PDB entry 6PVD | X-ray diffraction, 2.14 A resolution | chains G and H of the 4 polymer chains in the assembly

[Chain G]
Protein: Human TCR alpha chain
Source organism: Homo sapiens
Chain sequence (204 residues; row label = number of the first residue in the row; numbering starts at 0):
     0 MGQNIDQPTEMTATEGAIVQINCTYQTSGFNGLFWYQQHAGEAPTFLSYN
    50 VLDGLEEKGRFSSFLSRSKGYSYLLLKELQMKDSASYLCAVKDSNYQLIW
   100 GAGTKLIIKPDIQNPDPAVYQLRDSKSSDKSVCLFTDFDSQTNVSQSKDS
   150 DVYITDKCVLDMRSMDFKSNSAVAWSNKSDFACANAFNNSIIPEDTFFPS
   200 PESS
Unresolved in the structure: 0-1, 202-203
Disulfides: C22-C88, C132-C182

[Chain H]
Protein: Human TCR beta chain
Source organism: Homo sapiens
Chain sequence (246 residues; each row starts with the number of its first residue; numbering starts at 0):
     0 MNAGVTQTPKFQVLKTGQSMTLQCAQDMNHNSMYWYRQDPGMGLRLIYYS
    50 ASEGTTDKGEVPNGYNVSRLNKREFSLRLESAAPSQTSVYFCASSVWTGE
   100 GSGELFFGEGSRLTVLEDLKNVFPPEVAVFEPSEAEISHTQKATLVCLAT
   150 GFYPDHVELSWWVNGKEVHSGVCTDPQPLKEQPALNDSRYALSSRLRVSA
   200 TFWQNPRNHFRCQVQFYGLSENDEWTQDRAKPVTQIVSAEAWGRAD
Unresolved in the structure: 0, 245
Disulfides: C23-C91, C146-C211

[Interface between chain G and chain H]
Pairs across the interface (83):
  F33(G) - S101(H)
  F33(G) - G102(H)
  Y35(G) - E103(H)
  Y35(G) - L104(H)  hydrogen bond (side chain-backbone)
  Y35(G) - F106(H)  hydrophobic
  Q37(G) - Q37(H)  hydrogen bond
  Q37(G) - F90(H)
  E41(G) - F90(H)
  A42(G) - F106(H)  hydrophobic
  A42(G) - G107(H)
  P43(G) - F106(H)
  F45(G) - E103(H)
  Y48(G) - S101(H)
  K91(G) - E99(H)
  K91(G) - G100(H)  hydrogen bond (side chain-backbone)
  K91(G) - G102(H)
  L97(G) - L104(H)  hydrophobic
  W99(G) - Y35(H)  hydrogen bond
  W99(G) - G42(H)
  W99(G) - L43(H)
  W99(G) - L104(H)  hydrophobic
  W99(G) - F106(H)  hydrophobic
  G100(G) - G42(H)
  A101(G) - M41(H)
  A101(G) - G42(H)
  D115(G) - H138(H)  salt bridge
  D115(G) - T139(H)
  Y119(G) - S132(H)
  Y119(G) - A134(H)
  Y119(G) - E135(H)
  Y119(G) - H138(H)
  Y119(G) - T139(H)
  Q120(G) - S132(H)
  L121(G) - F129(H)
  L121(G) - E130(H)
  L121(G) - T143(H)
  L121(G) - V145(H)  hydrophobic
  R122(G) - F129(H)
  R122(G) - E130(H)  salt bridge
  R122(G) - P131(H)
  R122(G) - R243(H)
  S124(G) - V128(H)
  S124(G) - F129(H)
  S127(G) - F129(H)
  K129(G) - F129(H)
  K129(G) - T149(H)
  V131(G) - F129(H)  hydrophobic
  V131(G) - L147(H)  hydrophobic
  L133(G) - T143(H)
  D136(G) - T139(H)
  D136(G) - R196(H)  salt bridge
  Y152(G) - L178(H)  hydrophobic
  Y152(G) - E180(H)
  I153(G) - L178(H)
  T154(G) - D174(H)
  T154(G) - S192(H)  hydrogen bond
  T154(G) - R194(H)  hydrogen bond
  D155(G) - R194(H)
  C157(G) - C172(H)  disulfide
  C157(G) - T173(H)
  C157(G) - R194(H)
  V158(G) - C172(H)  hydrogen bond (backbone-side chain)
  L159(G) - C172(H)  hydrophobic
  L159(G) - R196(H)
  D160(G) - S169(H)
  D160(G) - G170(H)  hydrogen bond (backbone-backbone)
  M161(G) - K141(H)
  M161(G) - R196(H)
  M161(G) - V197(H)
  M161(G) - S198(H)
  R162(G) - S169(H)  hydrogen bond (backbone-side chain)
  M164(G) - K141(H)
  F166(G) - K141(H)
  F166(G) - R196(H)
  S168(G) - R196(H)  hydrogen bond
  S170(G) - R194(H)  hydrogen bond
  A171(G) - R194(H)
  V172(G) - R194(H)
  W174(G) - L147(H)  hydrophobic
  W174(G) - T149(H)
  W174(G) - A190(H)  hydrophobic
  F196(G) - H138(H)
  P198(G) - A134(H)  hydrophobic
Also at the interface, not in a pair above, chain G (48 interface residues in all): N30, G40, L87, D123, T135
Also at the interface, not in a pair above, chain H (48 interface residues in all): G40, E108, A127, E133, L144, V171
Cross-chain cystine bridges: C157(G)-C172(H)

[Overview]
Chain G and chain H each contribute 48 residues to their interface, with 1 disulfide bond, 11 hydrogen bonds
and 3 salt bridges. Among the polar pairs are D115(G)-H138(H), R122(G)-E130(H) and D136(G)-R196(H).
Chain G is Human TCR alpha chain and chain H is Human TCR beta chain, both from Homo sapiens; the structure,
Structure of human MAIT A-F7 TCR in complex with human MR1-NV18.1, was determined by X-ray diffraction
together with 6PVC from the same study.
